Entry 9FGQ (electron microscopy, 2.50 A resolution); this record covers chains B and J of the 12 polymer chains in the assembly.

Chain B:
Molecule: Histone H4
From: Homo sapiens
Reference sequence: P62805 (H4_HUMAN); residues 0-102 here correspond to UniProt positions 1-103 (UniProt number = residue number + 1)
Amino-acid sequence (103 residues; numbered 0 to 102; the number before each row is that of its first residue; numbering starts at 0):
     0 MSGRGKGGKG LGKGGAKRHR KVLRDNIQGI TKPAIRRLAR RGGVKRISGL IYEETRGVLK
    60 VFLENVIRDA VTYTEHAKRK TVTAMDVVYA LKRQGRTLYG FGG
Not modelled in the structure: 0-21, 102
UniProt features mapped onto this chain:
  - DNA-binding region: Lys16 to Lys20
  - modified residue: Ser1 (N-acetylserine), Arg3 (Asymmetric dimethylarginine), Lys5 (N6-(2-hydroxyisobutyryl)lysine), Lys8 (N6-(2-hydroxyisobutyryl)lysine), Lys12 (N6-(2-hydroxyisobutyryl)lysine), Lys16 (N6-(2-hydroxyisobutyryl)lysine), Lys20 (N6,N6,N6-trimethyllysine), Lys31 (N6-(2-hydroxyisobutyryl)lysine), Lys44 (N6-(2-hydroxyisobutyryl)lysine), Ser47 (Phosphoserine), Tyr51 (Phosphotyrosine), Lys59 (N6-(2-hydroxyisobutyryl)lysine), Lys77 (N6-(2-hydroxyisobutyryl)lysine), Lys79 (N6-(2-hydroxyisobutyryl)lysine), Thr80 (Phosphothreonine), Tyr88 (Phosphotyrosine), Lys91 (N6-(2-hydroxyisobutyryl)lysine)
  - cross-link (Glycyl lysine isopeptide (Lys-Gly)): Lys12 (interchain with G-Cter in SUMO2), Lys20 (interchain with G-Cter in SUMO2), Lys31 (interchain with G-Cter in SUMO2), Lys59 (interchain with G-Cter in SUMO2), Lys79 (interchain with G-Cter in SUMO2), Lys91 (interchain with G-Cter in SUMO2)

Chain J:
Molecule: 211-nt DNA strand
From: Homo sapiens
Sequence (211 nucleotides; each row starts with the number of its first residue; numbers below 1 keep their minus sign (DA-105 is residue -105)):
  -105 ATCTTAGCGC GGTGAGTTCA AATACCCGGC AAATCGGATG TATATATCTG ACACGTGCCT
   -45 GGAGACTAGG GAGTAATCCC CTTGGCGGTT AAAACGCGGG GGACAGCGCG TACGTGCGTT
    15 TAAGCGGTGC TAGAGCTGTC TACGACCAAT TGAGCGGCCT CGGCACCGGG ATTCTCGATT
    75 TGCCGGGTAT TTGAACTCAC CGCGCTAAGA T
Not modelled in the structure: -105 to -72, 60-105

Interface between chain B and chain J:
Pairs across the interface - 11 pairs, chain B then chain J:
  Arg35(B) - DG8(J)  salt bridge to the phosphate
  Arg45(B) - DC7(J)  sugar contact
  Arg45(B) - DG8(J)  phosphate contact
  Ile46(B) - DC7(J)  sugar contact
  Ile46(B) - DG8(J)  hydrogen bond to the phosphate
  Ser47(B) - DC7(J)  phosphate contact
  Gly48(B) - DC7(J)  hydrogen bond to the phosphate
  Arg78(B) - DA28(J)  phosphate contact
  Lys79(B) - DG27(J)  phosphate contact
  Lys79(B) - DA28(J)  hydrogen bond to the phosphate
  Thr80(B) - DA28(J)  hydrogen bond to the phosphate
Also at the interface, not in a pair above, chain B (9 interface residues in all): Lys44

In short:
9 residues of chain B and 4 residues of chain J are in contact, with 4 hydrogen bonds and 1 salt bridge. Among
the polar pairs are Ile46(B)-DG8(J), Gly48(B)-DC7(J) and Lys79(B)-DA28(J). Curated annotation (UniProt) lists
a DNA-binding region on chain B.
Chain B is Histone H4 and chain J is a 211-nt DNA strand, both from Homo sapiens; the structure, Structure of
human APC3loop 375-381 bound to the NCP, was determined by electron microscopy (same publication as 9FH9).
